PDB entry 7ML2 | electron microscopy, 3.40 A resolution | chains M and T of the 30 polymer chains in the assembly

[Chain M]
Name: Transcription initiation factor IIB
Source organism: Saccharomyces cerevisiae
UniProtKB: P29055 (TF2B_YEAST); numbering as in UniProt (aligned over 1-345)
Chain sequence (345 residues; each row starts with the number of its first residue):
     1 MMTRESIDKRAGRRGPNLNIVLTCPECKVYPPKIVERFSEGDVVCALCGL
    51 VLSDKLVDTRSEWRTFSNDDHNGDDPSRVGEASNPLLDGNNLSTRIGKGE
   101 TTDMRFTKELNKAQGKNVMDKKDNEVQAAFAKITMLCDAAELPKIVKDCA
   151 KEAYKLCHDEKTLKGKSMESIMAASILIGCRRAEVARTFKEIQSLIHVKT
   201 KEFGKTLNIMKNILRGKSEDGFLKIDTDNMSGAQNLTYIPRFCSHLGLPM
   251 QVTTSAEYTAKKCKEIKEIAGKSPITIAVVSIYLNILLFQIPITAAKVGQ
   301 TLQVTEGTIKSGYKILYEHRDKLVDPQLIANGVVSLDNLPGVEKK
Unresolved in the structure: 1-15, 67-83, 219-233, 327-345
Metal / ion sites: Zn2+: Cys24, Cys27, Cys45, Cys48

[Chain T]
Molecule: template strand DNA
Sequence (56 nucleotides; numbered 109 to 164; the number before each row is that of its first residue):
   109 TGTATGTACAACCGAATTCGCGACATTGAAATTTTATATACGCGCCTTTT
   159 TTTTTT

[Chain M / chain T interface]
Residue-residue contacts (14):
  Lys164(M) with DA138(T), salt bridge to the phosphate; DA139(T), phosphate contact
  Lys166(M) with DA139(T), salt bridge to the phosphate
  Lys190(M) with DG150(T), phosphate contact
  Gly271(M) with DC149(T), phosphate contact
  Lys272(M) with DT147(T), hydrogen bond to the phosphate; DA148(T), salt bridge to the phosphate; DC149(T), phosphate contact
  Thr276(M) with DC149(T), phosphate contact; DG150(T), phosphate contact
  Val304(M) with DG150(T), phosphate contact
  Thr305(M) with DC151(T), phosphate contact
  Thr308(M) with DC149(T), phosphate contact; DG150(T), hydrogen bond to the phosphate
Interface residues without a listed pair, chain M (12 interface residues in all): Leu163, Glu202, Gln303
Interface residues without a listed pair, chain T (9 interface residues in all): DA137, DT140

[Overview]
12 residues of chain M and 9 residues of chain T are in contact; the contacts include 2 hydrogen bonds and 3
salt bridges. Polar pairs include Lys272(M)-DT147(T), Thr308(M)-DG150(T) and Lys164(M)-DA138(T). Cys24(M),
Cys27(M), Cys45(M) and Cys48(M) form the Zn2+ site.
Here chain M is Transcription initiation factor IIB (Saccharomyces cerevisiae) and chain T is template strand
DNA. Entry 7ML2 (RNA polymerase II pre-initiation complex (PIC3)) was determined by electron microscopy (same
publication as 7MEI, 7MK9, 7MKA, 7ML0, 7ML1, 7ML3 and 7ML4).
